PDB entry 7L9I | X-ray diffraction, 1.80 A resolution | chain C

Chain C:
Molecule: ADP-ribose glycohydrolase ARH3
From: Homo sapiens
Notes: EC 3.5.1.-, 3.2.1.143, 3.2.2.-
UniProt: Q9NX46 (ADPRS_HUMAN); numbering as in UniProt (aligned over 1-363)
Amino-acid sequence (366 residues; row label = number of the first residue in the row; numbers below 1 keep their minus sign (Gly-2 is residue -2)):
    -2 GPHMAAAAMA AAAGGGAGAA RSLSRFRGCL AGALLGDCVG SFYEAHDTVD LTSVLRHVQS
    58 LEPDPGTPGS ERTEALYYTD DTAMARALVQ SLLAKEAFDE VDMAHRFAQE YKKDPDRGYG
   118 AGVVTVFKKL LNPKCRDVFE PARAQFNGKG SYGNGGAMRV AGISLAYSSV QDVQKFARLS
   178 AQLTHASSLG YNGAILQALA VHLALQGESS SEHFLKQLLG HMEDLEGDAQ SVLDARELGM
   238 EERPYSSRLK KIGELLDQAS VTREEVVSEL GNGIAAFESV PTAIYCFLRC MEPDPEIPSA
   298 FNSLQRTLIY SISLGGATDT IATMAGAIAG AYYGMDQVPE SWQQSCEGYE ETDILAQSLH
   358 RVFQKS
Disordered / not traced: -2 to 13, 43-45, 60-69
Construct notes: expression tag (-2 to 0); engineered mutation Ala314 (Asp in Q9NX46)
Curated features (UniProtKB/Swiss-Prot):
  - binding site (Mg(2+)): Glu41, Thr76, Asp77, Asp78, Asp316, Thr317
  - binding site (substrate): Asp77, Lys146 to Gly152, His182, Leu235, Ile271
  - site: Glu41 (Glutamate flap)
  - modified residue: Thr64 (Phosphothreonine)
  - natural variant: Cys26 (C26F: In CONDSIAS; uncertain significance), Asp34 (D34N: In CONDSIAS; uncertain significance), Thr79 (T79P: In CONDSIAS), Gln106 to Ser363 (deletion: In CONDSIAS), Ser177 (S177L: In CONDSIAS; uncertain significance), Lys248 to Ile249 (sequence variant, change not given here; In CONDSIAS), Gln334 to Ser363 (deletion: In CONDSIAS), Val335 (V335G: In CONDSIAS; uncertain significance), Tyr346 to Ser363 (deletion: In CONDSIAS; uncertain significance)
  - mutagenesis: Asp34 (D34G: Reduces hydrolase activity), Glu41 (E41A/Q: Significant loss of activity. Does not affect recruitment to DNA lesion regions following DNA damage. Strongly reduced ability to hydrolyze proteins ADP-ribosylated on serine), Thr76 (T76R: Abolishes hydrolase activity), Asp77 to Asp78 (Retains ability to bind proteins ADP-ribosylated on serine but is unable to hydrolyze them; Complete loss of activity), Asp77 (D77N/A: Complete loss of activity. Abolishes Mg(2+) binding. Retains ability to bind ADP-ribose. Does not affect recruitment to DNA lesion regions following DNA damage ...), Asp78 (D78A: Abolishes hydrolase activity; D78N: Complete loss of activity), Gly115 (G115D: Abolished ability to bind and hydrolyze proteins ADP-ribosylated on serine. No effect on hydrolase activity), Phe143 (F143L: Abolishes hydrolase activity), Ser148 (S148A: Complete loss of activity. Abolished recruitment to DNA lesion regions following DNA damage. Abolished ability to hydrolyze proteins ADP-ribosylated on serine), Tyr149 (Y149A: Significant loss of activity. Abolished recruitment to DNA lesion regions following DNA damage. Abolished ability to hydrolyze proteins ADP-ribosylated on serine ...), Gly150 (G150E: Reduces hydrolase activity), Asn151 (N151A: Partial loss of activity), 10 further mutagenesis entries in UniProt
Bound ions: Mg2+: Thr76, Asp77, Asp78, Asp316 (together with Adenosine-5-Diphosphoribose)
Small-molecule neighbours: Adenosine-5-Diphosphoribose (AR6; [(2R,3S,4R,5R)-5-(6-aminopurin-9-yl)-3,4-dihydroxy-oxolan-2-yl]methyl [hydroxy-[[(2R,3S,4R,5S)-3,4,5-trihydroxyoxolan-2-yl]methoxy]phosphoryl] hydrogen phosphate): Glu41, Asp77, Asp78, Gly115, Gly117, Ala118, Gly119, Val120, Phe143, Gly147, Ser148, Tyr149, Gly150, Asn151, Gly152, Met155, His182, Ile271, Thr317
What the authors report for this chain:
  - mutagenesis - D78A, D316A: abolished catalytic activity on PARylated PARP1C substrates

Overview:
Ligands of chain C: Adenosine-5-Diphosphoribose. Thr76, Asp77, Asp78 and Asp316 form the Mg2+ site. Curated
annotation (UniProt) lists 6 Mg2+-binding residues, 11 substrate-binding residues and 23 mutagenesis sites.
The paper reports that D78A and D316A abolish catalytic activity on PARylated PARP1C substrates.
Chain C is ADP-ribose glycohydrolase ARH3 (Homo sapiens); the structure, Crystal structure of human ARH3-D314A
bound to magnesium and ADP-ribose, was determined by X-ray diffraction (same publication as 7L9F and 7L9H).
